8G9T - chains F and H of the 15 polymer chains in the assembly; structure by electron microscopy, 3.60 A resolution.

[Chain F (and H)]
Molecule: Cas7
Source organism: Neisseria lactamica
Notes: chain H of this document is another copy of the same molecule, construct and numbering; everything in this record applies to it too
Reference sequence: A0A378VEU0 (A0A378VEU0_NEILA); residue numbers follow UniProt; this construct covers 2-283
Amino-acid sequence (283 residues; row label = number of the first residue in the row):
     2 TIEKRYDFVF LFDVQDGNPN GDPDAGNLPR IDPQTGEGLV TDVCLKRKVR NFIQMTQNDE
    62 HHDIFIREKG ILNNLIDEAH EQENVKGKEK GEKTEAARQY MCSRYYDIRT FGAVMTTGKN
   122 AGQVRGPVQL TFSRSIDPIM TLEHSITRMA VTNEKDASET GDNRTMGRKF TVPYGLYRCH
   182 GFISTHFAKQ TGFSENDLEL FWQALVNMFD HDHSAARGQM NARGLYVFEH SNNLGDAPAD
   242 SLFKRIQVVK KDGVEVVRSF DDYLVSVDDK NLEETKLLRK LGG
Not modelled in the structure: 147-168 (chain H: 20-30, 141-170)
Construct notes: expression tag (284)

[Chain F / chain H interface]
Pairs across the interface (49):
  Asp14(F) with Asp241(H)
  Asp17(F) with Leu40(H); Phe133(H)
  Met56(F) with His187(H)
  Thr57(F) with Leu235(H)
  Lys70(F) with Gln124(H), hydrogen bond
  Leu143(F) with Ile32(H)
  His145(F) with Ile32(H); Leu40(H); Phe133(H)
  Ser146(F) with Arg31(H); Thr42(H)
  Lys170(F) with Asp43(H); Val44(H); Phe133(H)
  Pro174(F) with Asp33(H); Arg135(H)
  Asn208(F) with Gly236(H)
  Asp211(F) with Arg6(H), salt bridge; Ala238(H); Pro239(H); Ala240(H), hydrogen bond (side chain-backbone)
  His212(F) with Arg6(H), hydrogen bond; Asn234(H), hydrogen bond (side chain-backbone); Leu235(H); Gly236(H), hydrogen bond (side chain-backbone)
  Asp213(F) with Arg126(H), salt bridge
  His214(F) with Phe183(H)
  Ser215(F) with Arg126(H), hydrogen bond (backbone-side chain); Gly127(H); Gln130(H); Ser185(H), hydrogen bond; Phe188(H)
  Ala216(F) with Arg126(H); Gln130(H), hydrogen bond (backbone-side chain)
  Ala217(F) with Asp43(H); Gln130(H)
  Gln220(F) with Thr132(H); His181(H); Phe183(H); Asp241(H)
  Asn222(F) with Ala240(H); Asp241(H)
  Arg224(F) with Asp241(H), salt bridge
  Val257(F) with Gln35(H), hydrogen bond (backbone-side chain)
  Val258(F) with Gln35(H)
  Arg259(F) with Asp33(H); Gln35(H); Thr36(H)
Other interface residues (no listed pair), chain F (26 interface residues in all): Phe53, Gly219
Other interface residues (no listed pair), chain H (32 interface residues in all): Pro34, Lys47, Pro128

[Overview]
26 residues of chain F and 32 residues of chain H are in contact; the contacts include 9 hydrogen bonds and 3
salt bridges. Polar contacts include Asp211(F)-Arg6(H), Asp213(F)-Arg126(H) and Arg224(F)-Asp241(H).
Both chains are Cas7 (Neisseria lactamica). Entry 8G9T (Exploiting Activation and Inactivation Mechanisms in
Type I-C CRISPR-Cas3 for Genome Editing Applications) was determined by electron microscopy together with
8G9S, 8G9U, 8GAF, 8GAM and 8GAN from the same study.
